PDB entry 4D03 | X-ray diffraction, 1.81 A resolution | chain A

== Chain A ==
Molecule: Phenylacetone monooxygenase
Source organism: Thermobifida fusca
Notes: EC 1.14.13.92
Reference sequence: Q47PU3 (PAMO_THEFY); numbering as in UniProt (aligned over 1-542)
Sequence (542 residues; each row starts with the number of its first residue):
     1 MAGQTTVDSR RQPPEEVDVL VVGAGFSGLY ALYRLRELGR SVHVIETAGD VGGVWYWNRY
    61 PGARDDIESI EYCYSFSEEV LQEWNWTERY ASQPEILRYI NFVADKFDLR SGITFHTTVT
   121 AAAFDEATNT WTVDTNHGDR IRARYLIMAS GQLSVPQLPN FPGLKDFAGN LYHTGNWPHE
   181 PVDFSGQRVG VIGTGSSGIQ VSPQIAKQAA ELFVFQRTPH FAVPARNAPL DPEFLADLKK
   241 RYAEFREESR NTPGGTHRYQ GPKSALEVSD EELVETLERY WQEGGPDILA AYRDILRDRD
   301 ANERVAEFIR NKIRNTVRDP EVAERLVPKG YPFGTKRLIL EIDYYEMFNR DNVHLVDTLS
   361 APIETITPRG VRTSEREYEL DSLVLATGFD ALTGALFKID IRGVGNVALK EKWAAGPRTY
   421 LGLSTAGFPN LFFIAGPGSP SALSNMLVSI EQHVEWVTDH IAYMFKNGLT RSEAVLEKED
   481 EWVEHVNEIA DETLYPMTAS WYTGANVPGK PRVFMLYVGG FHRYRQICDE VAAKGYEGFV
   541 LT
Disordered / not traced: 1-10
Construct notes: engineered mutation Asp-65 (Cys in Q47PU3)
Curated features (UniProtKB/Swiss-Prot):
  - binding site (FAD): Ser-27, Glu-46, Val-54 to Trp-57, Asp-66, Tyr-72, Val-119, Gln-152, Met-446
  - binding site (NADP(+)): Arg-64, Asp-66, Thr-194 to Gln-200, Arg-217, Thr-218, Lys-336, Arg-337, Trp-501
  - site: Arg-337 (Transition state stabilizer)
Residues lining bound ligands:
  - FAD (flavin-adenine dinucleotide): Val-22, Gly-23, Ala-24, Gly-25, Phe-26, Ser-27, Gly-28, Ile-45, Glu-46, Thr-47, Ala-48, Gly-52, Gly-53, Val-54, Trp-55, Trp-57, Asn-58, Tyr-60, Asp-65, Asp-66, Ile-67, Tyr-72, Thr-117, Thr-118, Val-119, Ala-149, Ser-150, Gly-151, Gln-152, Leu-153, Ser-154, Phe-389, Ala-395, Ile-399, Ser-444, Asn-445, Met-446, Ile-450
  - NADP (NAP; NADP nicotinamide-adenine-dinucleotide phosphate): Tyr-60, Arg-64, Asp-65, Asp-66, Leu-153, Pro-159, Asn-160, Phe-161, Ile-192, Gly-193, Thr-194, Gly-195, Ser-196, Ser-197, Gly-198, Gln-200, Arg-217, Thr-218, His-220, Lys-336, Arg-337, Ala-386, Thr-387, Gly-388, Phe-389, Trp-501

== Overview ==
Ligands of chain A: flavin-adenine dinucleotide and NADP. Curated annotation (UniProt) lists 11 FAD-binding
residues and 14 NADP+-binding residues.
Chain A is Phenylacetone monooxygenase (Thermobifida fusca); the structure, Structure of the Cys65Asp mutant
of phenylacetone monooxygenase: oxidised state, was determined by X-ray diffraction (same publication as
4D04).
